PDB entry 5D2J | X-ray diffraction, 1.72 A resolution | chain A

[Chain A]
Protein: 4-oxalocrotonate decarboxylase NahK
From: Pseudomonas putida
Notes: EC 4.1.1.77
UniProtKB: Q1XGK3 (Q1XGK3_PSEPU); residue numbers follow UniProt; this construct covers 1-264
Amino-acid sequence (269 residues; numbered -4 to 264; the number before each row is that of its first residue; numbers below 1 keep their minus sign (Gly-4 is residue -4)):
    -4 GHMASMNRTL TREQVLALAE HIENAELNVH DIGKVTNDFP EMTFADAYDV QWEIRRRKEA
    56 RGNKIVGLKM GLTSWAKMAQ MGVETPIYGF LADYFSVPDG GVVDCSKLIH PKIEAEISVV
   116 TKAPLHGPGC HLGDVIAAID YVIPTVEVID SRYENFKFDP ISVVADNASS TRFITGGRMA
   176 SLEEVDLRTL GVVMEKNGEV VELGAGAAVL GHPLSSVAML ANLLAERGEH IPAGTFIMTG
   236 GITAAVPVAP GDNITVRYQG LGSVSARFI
Disordered / not traced: -4 to 1
Construct notes: expression tag (-4 to 0); engineered mutation Pro155 (Leu in Q1XGK3)
Bound ions: Mg2+ site 1 near Leu22 (its only coordinating residue here); Mg2+ site 2: Glu109, Glu111, Glu142 (together with hexanedioic acid)
Small-molecule neighbours: hexanedioic acid (0L1): Lys64, Met65, Gly66, Leu67, Lys72, Glu109, Glu111, Glu142, Ile144, Ser146, Phe153, Val158, Ala163, Ser164
Reported in the primary citation:
  - binding site for hexanedioic acid: Lys64, Lys72, Ser164
  - conformationally variable residues (loop rearrangement): Phe151, Phe153
  - contacts within the chain: Lys64-Glu142 (salt bridge)
  - specificity-determining residues: Lys72 (by similarity / conservation)
  - catalytic residues: Lys64, Lys72, Ser164 (proposed by the authors, not directly observed)

[In short]
Bound to chain A: hexanedioic acid. Glu109, Glu111 and Glu142 coordinate Mg2+ site 2. The paper reports
catalytic residues Lys64, Lys72 and Ser164; a binding site for hexanedioic acid at Lys64, Lys72 and Ser164.
Chain A is 4-oxalocrotonate decarboxylase NahK (Pseudomonas putida); the structure, 4-oxalocrotonate
decarboxylase from Pseudomonas putida G7 - complexed with magnesium and adipate, was determined by X-ray
diffraction (same publication as 5D2F, 5D2G, 5D2H, 5D2I and 5D2K).
